Entry 4E2T (X-ray diffraction, 1.75 A resolution); this record covers chain A.

# Chain A
Name: Pho radA intein
Organism: Pyrococcus horikoshii
UniProt: O58001 (RADA_PYRHO); residues 1-174 here correspond to UniProt positions 153-326 (UniProt number = residue number + 152)
Chain sequence (174 residues; row label = number of the first residue in the row):
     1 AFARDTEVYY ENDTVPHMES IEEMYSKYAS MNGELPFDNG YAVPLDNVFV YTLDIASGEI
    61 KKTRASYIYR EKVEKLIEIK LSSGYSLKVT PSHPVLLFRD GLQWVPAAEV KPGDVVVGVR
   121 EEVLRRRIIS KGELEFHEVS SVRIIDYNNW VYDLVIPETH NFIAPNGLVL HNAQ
Unresolved in the structure: 173-174
Differences from the reference sequence: engineered mutation A1 (Cys153 in O58001), A173 (Thr325 in O58001)
From the paper describing this entry:
  - conformationally variable residues (loop rearrangement, order/disorder transition): R120 to E133
  - mutagenesis - E121DEL/E122DEL/V123DEL/L124DEL/R125DEL/R126DEL/R127DEL/I128DEL/I129DEL/S130DEL/K131N: unchanged catalytic activity
  - mutagenesis - E71T: increased catalytic activity on E-1 variant
  - mutagenesis - E71T: unchanged catalytic activity on native -1 residue of Lys
  - mutagenesis - E71T: unchanged catalytic activity on D-1 variant
  - catalytic residues: D153 (citing earlier work)
  - catalytic residues: N172 (proposed by the authors, not directly observed)

# Overview
The paper reports catalytic residues D153 and N172; E71T increases catalytic activity on E-1 variant.
Chain A is Pho radA intein (Pyrococcus horikoshii); the structure, Crystal Structures of RadA intein from
Pyrococcus horikoshii, was determined by X-ray diffraction, deposited together with 4E2U.
